7OZI - chains A and C of the 3 polymer chains in the assembly; structure by electron microscopy, 3.73 A resolution.

# Chain A
Name: Capsid protein VP1
Organism: Human enterovirus 70 (strain J670/71)
UniProt: P32537 (POLG_HE701); residues 2-306 here correspond to UniProt positions 563-867 (UniProt number = residue number + 561)
Sequence (305 residues; each row starts with the number of its first residue):
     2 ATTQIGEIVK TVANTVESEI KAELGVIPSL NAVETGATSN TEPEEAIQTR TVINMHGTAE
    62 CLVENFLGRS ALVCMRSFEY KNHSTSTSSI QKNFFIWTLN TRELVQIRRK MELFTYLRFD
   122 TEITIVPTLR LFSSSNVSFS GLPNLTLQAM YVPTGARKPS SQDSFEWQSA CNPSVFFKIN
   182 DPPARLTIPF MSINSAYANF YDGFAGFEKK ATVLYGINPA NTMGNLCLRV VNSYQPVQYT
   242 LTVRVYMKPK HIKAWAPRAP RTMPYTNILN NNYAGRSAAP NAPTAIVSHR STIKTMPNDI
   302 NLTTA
Disordered / not traced: 2-48, 84-91, 134-142, 277-281, 292-306
Curated features (UniProtKB/Swiss-Prot):
  - site: A306 (Cleavage)
Reported in the primary citation:
  - conformationally variable residues (loop rearrangement, order/disorder transition): Q49 to M56, H84 to I91, S134 to G142

# Chain C
Name: Capsid protein VP3
Organism: Human enterovirus 70 (strain J670/71)
UniProt: P32537 (POLG_HE701); residues 1-242 here correspond to UniProt positions 320-561 (UniProt number = residue number + 319)
Sequence (242 residues; row label = number of the first residue in the row):
     1 GVPTCLLPGS NQFLTTDDHS SAPAFPDFSP TPEMHIPGQV HSMLEIVQIE SMMEINNVND
    61 ASGVERLRVQ ISAQSDMDQL LFNIPLDIQL EGPLRNTLLG NISRYYTHWS GSLEMTFMFC
   121 GSFMTTGKLI ICYTPPGGSS PTDRMQAMLA THVVWDFGLQ SSITIIIPWI SGSHYRMFNT
   181 DAKAINANVG YVTCFMQTNL VAPVGAADQC YIVGMVAAKK DFNLRLMRDS PDIGQSAILP
   241 EQ
Disordered / not traced: 74-77, 176-182, 234-242
Curated features (UniProtKB/Swiss-Prot):
  - region: L239 to Q242 (Amphipathic alpha-helix)
Reported in the primary citation:
  - conformationally variable residues (order/disorder transition): A73 to D78, I170 to G172

# How chain A and chain C interact
Pairs across the interface (107):
  Q49(A) with Y175(C), hydrogen bond (backbone-side chain); I185(C); N186(C); A187(C); N188(C)
  T50(A) with Y175(C); N186(C); A187(C); N188(C)
  T52(A) with G172(C); S173(C)
  I54(A) with W109(C); S110(C); W169(C); S171(C); S173(C)
  H57(A) with N223(C), hydrogen bond (backbone-side chain); R225(C), hydrogen bond
  G58(A) with N223(C)
  T59(A) with L44(C)
  E61(A) with Y106(C), hydrogen bond (backbone-side chain); L224(C); R225(C)
  C62(A) with S42(C); M43(C), hydrogen bond (backbone-backbone); L44(C), hydrophobic; Y106(C)
  L63(A) with H41(C); M43(C)
  V64(A) with H41(C), hydrogen bond (backbone-backbone); S42(C); M43(C), hydrophobic
  F67(A) with M43(C), hydrophobic; Y106(C); M227(C)
  S71(A) with T15(C), hydrogen bond (side chain-backbone)
  V106(A) with I233(C)
  Q107(A) with S230(C), hydrogen bond (side chain-backbone); I233(C)
  R110(A) with Y105(C), hydrogen bond; D232(C), salt bridge; I233(C)
  K111(A) with Y105(C); M227(C)
  F115(A) with V40(C), hydrophobic; I46(C), hydrophobic
  R119(A) with T31(C), hydrogen bond (side chain-backbone); E33(C), salt bridge
  E123(A) with H19(C); S21(C), hydrogen bond
  T125(A) with F13(C)
  V127(A) with F13(C), hydrophobic
  Y152(A) with F25(C), hydrophobic
  P174(A) with F25(C), hydrophobic
  P183(A) with N11(C)
  P184(A) with F13(C), hydrophobic
  R186(A) with F13(C); S21(C), hydrogen bond
  T188(A) with S21(C); A22(C); P23(C); A24(C)
  P190(A) with F25(C); F28(C), hydrophobic
  F191(A) with F28(C); P30(C)
  M192(A) with F28(C), hydrophobic
  S193(A) with T31(C), hydrogen bond (backbone-side chain)
  I194(A) with T31(C), hydrogen bond (backbone-side chain)
  S196(A) with P32(C), hydrogen bond (side chain-backbone); E33(C); M34(C), hydrogen bond
  A197(A) with I36(C), hydrophobic
  Y247(A) with F13(C), hydrophobic
  K249(A) with T16(C); D17(C), hydrogen bond (side chain-backbone)
  K251(A) with D18(C), salt bridge
  K254(A) with E33(C); Q39(C)
  A255(A) with Q39(C); V40(C), hydrogen bond (backbone-backbone)
  W256(A) with I36(C); P37(C); G38(C); Q39(C)
  A257(A) with G38(C), hydrogen bond (backbone-backbone)
  P258(A) with V40(C)
  P261(A) with L98(C); N101(C)
  P265(A) with I233(C), hydrophobic
  T285(A) with S62(C); G63(C), hydrogen bond (backbone-backbone); R66(C)
  A286(A) with R66(C)
  I287(A) with N96(C)
  V288(A) with R66(C), hydrogen bond (backbone-side chain); E91(C); G92(C); R95(C); N96(C)
  S289(A) with E91(C)
  H290(A) with N57(C); V58(C); N59(C)
  R291(A) with I55(C), hydrogen bond (side chain-backbone); N57(C), hydrogen bond; N83(C)
Other interface residues (no listed pair), chain A (57 interface residues in all): M56, N66, R70, L114, Y117
Other interface residues (no listed pair), chain C (67 interface residues in all): P85, P93, I102, H108, D229

# Overview
Chain A and chain C form an interface of 57 and 67 residues respectively; the contacts include 23 hydrogen
bonds and 3 salt bridges. Among the polar pairs are R110(A)-D232(C), R119(A)-E33(C) and K251(A)-D18(C). The
paper reports conformational variability at Q49(A), H84(A) and A73(C) among others.
Chain A is Capsid protein VP1 and chain C is Capsid protein VP3, both from Human enterovirus 70 (strain
J670/71); the structure, CryoEM structure of human enterovirus 70 A-particle, was determined by electron
microscopy, deposited together with 7OZK, 7OZL, 7OZJ and 7OPX.
